1YHE - chains A and D of the 4 polymer chains in the assembly; structure by X-ray diffraction, 2.10 A resolution.

== Chain A ==
Name: Hemoglobin alpha chain
Source organism: Homo sapiens
Reference sequence: P69905 (HBA_HUMAN); residue numbers follow UniProt; this construct covers 1-141
Chain sequence (141 residues; numbered 1 to 141; the number before each row is that of its first residue):
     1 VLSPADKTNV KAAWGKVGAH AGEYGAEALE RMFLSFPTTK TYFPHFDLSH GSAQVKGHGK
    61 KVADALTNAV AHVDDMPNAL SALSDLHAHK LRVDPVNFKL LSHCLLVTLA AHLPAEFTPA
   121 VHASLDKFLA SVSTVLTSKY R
Swiss-Prot annotation at these positions:
  - site: Lys61 (Not glycated)
  - natural variant: Asp6 (A6D: In J-Toronto; this construct carries the variant), Ala13 (A13D: In J-Paris 1/J-Aljezur), Glu27 (A27E: In Shenyang; this construct carries the variant), Lys61 (K61N: In Zambia; deletion: In Clinic), Asp64 (A64D: In Pontoise; this construct carries the variant), Asp75 (D75A: In Lille; D75G: In Chapel Hill; D75N: In G-Pest), Ala111 (A111D: In Petah Tikva)
Ion coordination: heme Fe: His87 (together with oxygen molecule)
Ligand contacts: heme / oxygen molecule: Leu29, Met32, Thr39, Tyr42, Phe43, His45, Phe46, His58, Lys61, Val62, Ala65, Leu66, Leu83, Leu86, His87, Leu91, Val93, Asn97, Phe98, Leu101, Leu105, Leu136

== Chain D ==
Name: Hemoglobin beta chain
Source organism: Homo sapiens
Reference sequence: P68871 (HBB_HUMAN); residues 1-146 here = UniProt positions 1-146
Chain sequence (146 residues; each row starts with the number of its first residue):
     1 VHLTPEEKSA VTALWGKVNV DEVGGEALGR LLVVYPWTQR FFESFGDLST PDAVMGNPKV
    61 KAHGKKVLGA FSDGLAHLDN LKGTFATLSE LHCDKLHVDP ENFRLLGNVL VCVLAHHFGK
   121 EFTPPVQAAY QKVVAGVANA LAHKYH
Swiss-Prot annotation at these positions:
  - natural variant: Leu3 (H3L: In Graz; this construct carries the variant), Glu7 (E7A: In G-Makassar; E7K: In Hb C; E7Q: In Machida; E7V: In SKCA), Lys8 (E8K: In G-Siriraj; this construct carries the variant), Val11 (A11V: In Iraq-Halabja; this construct carries the variant), Gly16 (W16G: In Randwick; this construct carries the variant), Val23 (E23V: In D-Granada; this construct carries the variant), Gly24 (V24G: In Miyashiro; this construct carries the variant), Gly25 (G25D: In Moscva; G25R: In Riverdale-Bronx; G25V: In Savannah), Leu32 (L32P: In Yokohama), Val33 (L33V: In Muscat; this construct carries the variant), Arg40 (Q40R: In Tianshui; this construct carries the variant), Phe42 (F42Y: In Mequon; deletion: In Bruxelles), 11 further natural variant entries in UniProt
Ion coordination: heme Fe: His92 (together with oxygen molecule)
Ligand contacts: heme / oxygen molecule: Leu28, Leu31, Thr38, Phe41, Phe42, Phe45, His63, Lys66, Val67, Ala70, Phe71, Phe85, Leu88, Leu91, His92, Leu96, Val98, Asn102, Phe103, Leu106, Val137, Leu141

== Chain A / chain D interface ==
Pairs across the interface - 24 pairs, chain A then chain D:
  Pro37(A) with His146(D)
  Thr38(A) with Pro100(D)
  Lys40(A) with His146(D), hydrogen bond (side chain-backbone)
  Thr41(A) with His97(D); Asp99(D); Tyr145(D)
  Tyr42(A) with Arg40(D); Asp99(D), hydrogen bond
  Pro44(A) with His97(D)
  Leu91(A) with Arg40(D), hydrogen bond (backbone-side chain)
  Arg92(A) with Trp37(D); Arg40(D), hydrogen bond (backbone-side chain); Glu43(D), salt bridge
  Asp94(A) with Trp37(D), hydrogen bond; Asp99(D); Glu101(D); Leu105(D)
  Val96(A) with Glu101(D)
  Asn97(A) with Asp99(D)
  Tyr140(A) with Trp37(D), hydrophobic
  Arg141(A) with Val34(D), hydrogen bond (side chain-backbone); Tyr35(D); Pro36(D); Trp37(D)
Other interface residues (no listed pair), chain A (14 interface residues in all): Pro95
Other interface residues (no listed pair), chain D (16 interface residues in all): Gln39, Val98, Asn102

== In short ==
14 residues of chain A and 16 residues of chain D are in contact, with 6 hydrogen bonds and 1 salt bridge.
Polar contacts include Arg92(A)-Glu43(D), Lys40(A)-His146(D) and Tyr42(A)-Asp99(D). Bound to chain A: heme /
oxygen molecule. Chain D binds heme / oxygen molecule.
Here chain A is Hemoglobin alpha chain and chain D is Hemoglobin beta chain, both from Homo sapiens. Entry
1YHE (T-To-T(High) quaternary transitions in human hemoglobin: HbA OXY (5.0MM IHP, 20% PEG) (10 test sets))
was determined by X-ray diffraction, deposited together with 1XXT, 1XY0, 1XZ5, 1XZ7, 1XZU, 1XZV and 45 further
entries.
